8VY4 - chains B and C of the 3 polymer chains in the assembly; structure by X-ray diffraction, 1.70 A resolution.

== Chain B ==
Protein: Fab Light Chain
Source organism: Homo sapiens
Notes: antibody fragment or engineered binder
Chain sequence (216 residues; each row starts with the number of its first residue):
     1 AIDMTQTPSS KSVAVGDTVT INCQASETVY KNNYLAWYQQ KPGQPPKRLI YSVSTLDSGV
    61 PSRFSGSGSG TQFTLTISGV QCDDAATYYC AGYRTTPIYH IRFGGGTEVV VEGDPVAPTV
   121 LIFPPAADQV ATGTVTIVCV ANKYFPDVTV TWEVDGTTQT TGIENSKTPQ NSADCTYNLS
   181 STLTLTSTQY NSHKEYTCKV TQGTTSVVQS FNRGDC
Not modelled in the structure: 1, 215-216
Cystine bridges: Cys23-Cys90, Cys82-Cys175, Cys139-Cys198

== Chain C ==
Protein: Pca-asp-gly-asn-glu-glu-met
Source organism: Homo sapiens
Chain sequence (7 residues; row label = number of the first residue in the row):
     1 EDGNEEM
Modified residues: Glu1 (pyroglutamic acid; PCA)

== How chain B and chain C interact ==
Residue-residue contacts (12):
  Tyr30(B) - Glu5(C)
  Tyr34(B) - Glu1(C)
  Tyr93(B) - Glu1(C)
  Tyr93(B) - Asp2(C)
  Tyr93(B) - Gly3(C)  hydrogen bond (side chain-backbone)
  Tyr93(B) - Glu5(C)  hydrogen bond
  Thr95(B) - Met7(C)
  Thr96(B) - Met7(C)
  Tyr99(B) - Gly3(C)
  Tyr99(B) - Asn4(C)
  Tyr99(B) - Glu5(C)  hydrogen bond (side chain-backbone)
  Ile101(B) - Glu1(C)

== In short ==
7 residues of chain B and 6 residues of chain C are in contact; the contacts include 3 hydrogen bonds. Among
the polar pairs are Tyr93(B)-Gly3(C), Tyr93(B)-Glu5(C) and Tyr99(B)-Glu5(C).
Here chain B is Fab Light Chain and chain C is Pca-asp-gly-asn-glu-glu-met, both from Homo sapiens. Entry 8VY4
(Engineering a Tumor-Selective Prodrug T Cell Engager Bispecific Antibody for Safer Immunotherapy) was
determined by X-ray diffraction.
